Entry 3N23 (X-ray diffraction, 4.60 A resolution (low resolution: residue-level contacts below are approximate; hydrogen-bond / salt-bridge calls are withheld)); this record covers chains A and B of the 3 polymer chains in the assembly.

# Chain A
Molecule: Sodium/potassium-transporting ATPase subunit alpha-1
Source organism: Sus scrofa
Notes: EC 3.6.3.9; fragment: ALPHA chain
Reference sequence: P05024 (AT1A1_PIG); residues 25-1016 here correspond to UniProt positions 30-1021 (UniProt number = residue number + 5)
Amino-acid sequence (992 residues; numbered 25 to 1016; the number before each row is that of its first residue):
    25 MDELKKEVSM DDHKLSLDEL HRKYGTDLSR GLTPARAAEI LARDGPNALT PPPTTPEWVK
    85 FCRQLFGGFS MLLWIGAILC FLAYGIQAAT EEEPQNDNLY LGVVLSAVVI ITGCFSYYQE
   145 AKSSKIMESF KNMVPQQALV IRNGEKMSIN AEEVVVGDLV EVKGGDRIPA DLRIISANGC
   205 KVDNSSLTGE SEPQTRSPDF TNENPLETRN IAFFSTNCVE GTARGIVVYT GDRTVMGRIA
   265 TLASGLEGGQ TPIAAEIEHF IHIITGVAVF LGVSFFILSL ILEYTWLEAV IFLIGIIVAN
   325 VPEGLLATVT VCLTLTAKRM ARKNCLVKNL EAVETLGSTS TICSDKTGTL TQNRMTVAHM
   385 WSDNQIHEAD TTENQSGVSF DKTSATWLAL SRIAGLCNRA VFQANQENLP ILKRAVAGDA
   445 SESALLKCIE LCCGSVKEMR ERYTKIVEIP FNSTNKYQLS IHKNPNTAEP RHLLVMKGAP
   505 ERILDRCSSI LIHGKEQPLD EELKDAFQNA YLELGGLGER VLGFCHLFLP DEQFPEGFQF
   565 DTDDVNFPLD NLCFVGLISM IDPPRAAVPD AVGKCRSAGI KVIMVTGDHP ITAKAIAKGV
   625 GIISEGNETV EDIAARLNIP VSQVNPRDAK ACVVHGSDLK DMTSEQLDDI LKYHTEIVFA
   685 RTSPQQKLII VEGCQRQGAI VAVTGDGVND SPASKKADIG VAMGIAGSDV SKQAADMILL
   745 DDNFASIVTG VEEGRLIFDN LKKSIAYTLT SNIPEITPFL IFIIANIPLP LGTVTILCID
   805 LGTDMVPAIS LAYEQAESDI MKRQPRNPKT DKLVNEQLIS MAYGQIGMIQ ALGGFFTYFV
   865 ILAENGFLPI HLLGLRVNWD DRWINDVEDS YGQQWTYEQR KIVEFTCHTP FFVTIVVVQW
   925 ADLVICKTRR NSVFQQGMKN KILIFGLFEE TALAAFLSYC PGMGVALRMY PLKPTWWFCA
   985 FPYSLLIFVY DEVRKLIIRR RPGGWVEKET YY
Modified / non-standard residues: D369 (aspartyl phosphate; PHD)
UniProt features mapped onto this chain:
  - region: P75 to P77 (Phosphoinositide-3 kinase binding)
  - active site: D369 (4-aspartylphosphate intermediate)
  - binding site (ATP): K480
  - binding site (Mg(2+)): D710, D714
  - modified residue: S33 (Phosphoserine), S40 (Phosphoserine), S221 (Phosphoserine), Y253 (Phosphotyrosine), S445 (Phosphoserine), S477 (Phosphoserine), Y535 (Phosphotyrosine), K654 (N6-succinyllysine), S661 (Phosphoserine), S668 (Phosphoserine), S936 (Phosphoserine)
Bound ions: Mg2+: D369, T371, D710
Residues lining bound ligands: ouabain (OBN): Q111, P118, D121, N122, L125, E312, I315, F316, G319, V322, A323, F783, F786, T797, I800, R880, D884

# Chain B
Molecule: Sodium/potassium-transporting ATPase subunit beta-1
Source organism: Sus scrofa
Notes: fragment: BETA chain
Reference sequence: P05027 (AT1B1_PIG); residue numbers follow UniProt; this construct covers 27-303
Amino-acid sequence (277 residues; row label = number of the first residue in the row):
    27 RTGGSWFKIL LFYVIFYGCL AGIFIGTIQV MLLTISEFKP TYQDRVAPPG LTQIPQSQKT
    87 EISFRPNDPQ SYESYVVSIV RFLEKYKDLA QKDDMIFEDC GNVPSELKER GEYNNERGER
   147 KVCRFRLEWL GNCSGLNDET YGYKDGKPCV IIKLNRVLGF KPKPPKNESL ETYPVMKYNP
   207 YVLPVHCTGK RDEDKEKVGT MEYFGLGGYP GFPLQYYPYY GKLLQPKYLQ PLMAVQFTNL
   267 TMDTEIRIEC KAYGENIGYS EKDRFQGRFD VKIEVKS
Disordered / not traced: 160-167, 216-220
UniProt features mapped onto this chain:
  - modified residue: Y101 (Phosphotyrosine)
  - glycosylation (N-linked (GlcNAc...) asparagine): N158, N193, N265
Disulfide bonds: C126-C149, C159-C175, C213-C276

# Chain A / chain B interface
Residue-residue contacts (73):
  E115(A) - K85(B)
  S844(A) - Y39(B)
  G848(A) - Y39(B)
  G848(A) - F42(B)
  G848(A) - Y43(B)
  Q849(A) - F38(B)
  Q849(A) - F42(B)
  M852(A) - Y43(B)
  M852(A) - L46(B)
  I853(A) - L46(B)
  L856(A) - L46(B)
  L856(A) - F50(B)
  F859(A) - F50(B)
  F860(A) - F50(B)
  F860(A) - T53(B)
  F860(A) - I54(B)
  F860(A) - M57(B)
  F863(A) - F50(B)
  E868(A) - T67(B)
  E868(A) - Y68(B)
  N869(A) - Y68(B)
  L872(A) - I61(B)
  P873(A) - L58(B)
  W887(A) - Q84(B)
  W887(A) - K85(B)
  N889(A) - N181(B)
  N889(A) - F291(B)
  D890(A) - T78(B)
  D890(A) - N181(B)
  E892(A) - R182(B)
  E892(A) - K248(B)
  Y895(A) - I61(B)
  Y895(A) - S62(B)
  Y895(A) - E63(B)
  Y895(A) - F64(B)
  Y895(A) - K65(B)
  Y895(A) - P66(B)
  Y895(A) - G247(B)
  Y895(A) - K248(B)
  G896(A) - R182(B)
  G896(A) - Y245(B)
  G896(A) - K248(B)
  Q897(A) - P66(B)
  Q897(A) - Q69(B)
  Q897(A) - V183(B)
  Q897(A) - L184(B)
  Q898(A) - L180(B)
  Q898(A) - N181(B)
  Q898(A) - R182(B)
  Q898(A) - Q256(B)
  W899(A) - R71(B)
  W899(A) - V72(B)
  T900(A) - G76(B)
  T900(A) - N181(B)
  T900(A) - D289(B)
  E902(A) - D289(B)
  Q903(A) - R71(B)
  Q903(A) - V72(B)
  Q903(A) - P74(B)
  I906(A) - R71(B)
  V907(A) - R71(B)
  K977(A) - Y68(B)
  K977(A) - D70(B)
  T979(A) - Y68(B)
  W980(A) - Y68(B)
  Y987(A) - I49(B)
  Y987(A) - F50(B)
  Y987(A) - T53(B)
  L990(A) - I49(B)
  Y994(A) - F38(B)
  W1009(A) - K34(B)
  W1009(A) - F38(B)
  E1013(A) - I35(B)
Interface residues without a listed pair, chain A (40 interface residues in all): V864, A867, G870, D893
Interface residues without a listed pair, chain B (46 interface residues in all): S83, F108, K179, K288, Q292

# Summary
Chain A and chain B form an interface of 40 and 46 residues respectively. Bound to chain A: ouabain. D369(A),
T371(A) and D710(A) form the Mg2+ site. From UniProt: active-site residue D369(A), ATP-binding residue K480(A)
and Mg2+-binding residues D710(A) and D714(A) on chain A.
Chain A is Sodium/potassium-transporting ATPase subunit alpha-1 and chain B is Sodium/potassium-transporting
ATPase subunit beta-1, both from Sus scrofa; the structure, Crystal structure of the high affinity complex
between ouabain and the E2P form of the sodium-potassium ..., was determined by X-ray diffraction.
